PDB entry 8XP0 | electron microscopy, 4.00 A resolution | chains O and R of the 18 polymer chains in the assembly

[Chain O]
Molecule: Flagellar motor switch protein FliM
From: Salmonella enterica subsp. enterica serovar Typhimurium str. LT2
UniProtKB: P26418 (FLIM_SALTY); numbering as in UniProt (aligned over 1-334)
Amino-acid sequence (334 residues; each row starts with the number of its first residue):
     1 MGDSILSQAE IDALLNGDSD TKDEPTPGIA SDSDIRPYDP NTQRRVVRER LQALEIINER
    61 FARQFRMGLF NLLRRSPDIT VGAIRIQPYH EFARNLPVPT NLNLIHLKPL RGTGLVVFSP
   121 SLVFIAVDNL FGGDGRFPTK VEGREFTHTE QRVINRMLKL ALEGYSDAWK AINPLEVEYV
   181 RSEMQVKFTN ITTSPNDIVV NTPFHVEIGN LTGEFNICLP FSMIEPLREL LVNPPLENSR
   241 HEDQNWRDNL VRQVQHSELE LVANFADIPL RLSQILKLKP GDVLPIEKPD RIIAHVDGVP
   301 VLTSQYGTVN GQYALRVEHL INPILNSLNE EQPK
Disordered / not traced: 1-33, 323-334
Curated features (UniProtKB/Swiss-Prot):
  - mutagenesis: Asn155 (N155E: Altered motor bias with clockwise rotation, partially suppresses a yhjH disruption), Leu160 (L160D: Altered motor bias with clockwise rotation, partially suppresses a yhjH disruption)

[Chain R]
Molecule: Flagellar motor switch protein FliN
From: Salmonella enterica subsp. enterica serovar Typhimurium str. LT2
UniProtKB: P26419 (FLIN_SALTY); numbering as in UniProt (aligned over 1-137)
Amino-acid sequence (137 residues; numbered 1 to 137; the number before each row is that of its first residue):
     1 MSDMNNPSDE NTGALDDLWA DALNEQKATT TKSAADAVFQ QLGGGDVSGA MQDIDLIMDI
    61 PVKLTVELGR TRMTIKELLR LTQGSVVALD GLAGEPLDIL INGYLIAQGE VVVVADKYGV
   121 RITDIITPSE RMRRLSR
Disordered / not traced: 1-50

[How chain O and chain R interact]
Contacting residue pairs (8):
  Glu229(O) - Arg80(R)
  Trp246(O) - Leu81(R)
  Trp246(O) - Thr82(R)
  Trp246(O) - Gln83(R)
  Arg247(O) - Thr82(R)
  Leu250(O) - Leu78(R)
  Val251(O) - Leu79(R)  hydrophobic
  Val254(O) - Leu78(R)  hydrophobic
Also at the interface, not in a pair above, chain O (8 interface residues in all): Leu236, Asp297
Also at the interface, not in a pair above, chain R (7 interface residues in all): Arg72

[In short]
8 residues of chain O face 7 of chain R across their interface. UniProt lists 2 mutagenesis sites on chain O.
Chain O is Flagellar motor switch protein FliM and chain R is Flagellar motor switch protein FliN, both from
Salmonella enterica subsp. enterica serovar Typhimurium str. LT2; the structure, Cryo-EM structure of the
protomers of the C ring in the CCW state, was determined by electron microscopy, deposited together with 8WHT,
8WIW, 8WK3, 8WK4, 8WKI, 8WKK and 11 further entries.
